PDB entry 4CC8 | electron microscopy, 6.00 A resolution (low resolution: residue-level contacts below are approximate; hydrogen-bond / salt-bridge calls are withheld) | chains F and J of the 12 polymer chains in the assembly

Chain F:
Molecule: Monoclonal antibody VRC03 fab heavy chain
From: Homo sapiens
Notes: antibody fragment or engineered binder
Sequence (233 residues; row label = number of the first residue in the row; a row labelled like 76A-76G holds insertion residues (76A, then the next letters in order)):
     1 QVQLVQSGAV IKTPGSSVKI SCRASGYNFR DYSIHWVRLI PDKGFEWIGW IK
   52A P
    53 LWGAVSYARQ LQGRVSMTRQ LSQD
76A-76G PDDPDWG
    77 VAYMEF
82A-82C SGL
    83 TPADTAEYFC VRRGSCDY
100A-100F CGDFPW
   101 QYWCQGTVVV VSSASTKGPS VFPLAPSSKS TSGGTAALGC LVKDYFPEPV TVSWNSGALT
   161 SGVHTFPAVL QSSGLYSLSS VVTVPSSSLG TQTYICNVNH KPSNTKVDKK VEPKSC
Not modelled in the structure: 129-132, 215-216
Disulfide bonds: Cys22-Cys92, Cys98-Cys100A, Cys140-Cys196

Chain J:
Molecule: Monoclonal antibody VRC03 fab light chain
From: Homo sapiens
Notes: antibody fragment or engineered binder
Sequence (209 residues; numbered 1 to 214; 5 numbers in that range are skipped by the numbering (no residue carries them; nothing is unmodelled there); the number before each row is that of its first residue):
     1 EIVLTQSPGI LSLSPGETAT LFCKASQ
    29 GGNAMTWYQK RRGQVPRLLI YDTSRRASGV PDRFVGSGSG TDFFLTINKL DREDFAVYYC
    89 QQF
    96 EFFGLGSELE VHRTVAAPSV FIFPPSDEQL KSGTASVVCL LNNFYPREAK VQWKVDNALQ
   156 SGNSQESVTE QDSKDSTYSL SSTLTLSKAD YEKHKVYACE VTHQGLSSPV TKSFNRGEC
Not modelled in the structure: 214
Disulfide bonds: Cys23-Cys88, Cys134-Cys194

Chain F / chain J interface:
Contacting residue pairs (61):
  Leu39(F) - Lys38(J)
  Lys43(F) - Leu100(J)
  Phe45(F) - Tyr87(J)
  Phe45(F) - Phe98(J)
  Trp47(F) - Glu96(J)
  Phe91(F) - Pro44(J)
  Cys98(F) - Tyr49(J)
  Tyr100(F) - Tyr49(J)
  Tyr100(F) - Arg53(J)
  Phe100D(F) - Tyr36(J)
  Phe100D(F) - Gln89(J)
  Phe100D(F) - Phe91(J)
  Phe100D(F) - Glu96(J)
  Pro100E(F) - Thr34(J)
  Pro100E(F) - Tyr36(J)
  Pro100E(F) - Tyr49(J)
  Trp100F(F) - Tyr36(J)
  Trp100F(F) - Leu46(J)
  Trp100F(F) - Gln89(J)
  Trp100F(F) - Phe98(J)
  Gln101(F) - Leu46(J)
  Gln101(F) - Ala55(J)
  Gln101(F) - Ser56(J)
  Trp103(F) - Tyr36(J)
  Trp103(F) - Val43(J)
  Trp103(F) - Pro44(J)
  Cys104(F) - Val43(J)
  Gln105(F) - Val43(J)
  Phe122(F) - Ser121(J)
  Phe122(F) - Glu123(J)
  Phe122(F) - Gln124(J)
  Pro123(F) - Ser121(J)
  Leu124(F) - Phe118(J)
  Leu124(F) - Val133(J)
  Ala125(F) - Phe118(J)
  Thr135(F) - Phe116(J)
  Ala137(F) - Phe116(J)
  Ala137(F) - Phe118(J)
  Ala137(F) - Leu135(J)
  Leu141(F) - Ser131(J)
  Lys143(F) - Gln124(J)
  Lys143(F) - Ser131(J)
  His164(F) - Asn137(J)
  His164(F) - Asn138(J)
  His164(F) - Thr164(J)
  His164(F) - Ser174(J)
  Phe166(F) - Leu135(J)
  Phe166(F) - Ser162(J)
  Phe166(F) - Thr164(J)
  Phe166(F) - Ser174(J)
  Phe166(F) - Leu175(J)
  Phe166(F) - Ser176(J)
  Pro167(F) - Ser162(J)
  Pro167(F) - Val163(J)
  Val169(F) - Gln160(J)
  Val169(F) - Glu161(J)
  Leu170(F) - Gln160(J)
  Gln171(F) - Gln160(J)
  Val181(F) - Leu135(J)
  Thr183(F) - Asn137(J)
  Lys209(F) - Glu123(J)
Other interface residues (no listed pair), chain F (38 interface residues in all): Val37, Cys100A, Val121, Pro126, Ala136, Leu138, Lys214
Other interface residues (no listed pair), chain J (37 interface residues in all): Asp50, Pro119, Pro120

Summary:
Chain F and chain J form an interface of 38 and 37 residues respectively.
Chain F is Monoclonal antibody VRC03 fab heavy chain and chain J is Monoclonal antibody VRC03 fab light chain,
both from Homo sapiens; the structure, Pre-fusion structure of trimeric HIV-1 envelope glycoprotein, was
determined by electron microscopy.
